PDB entry 7R0Z | electron microscopy, 3.50 A resolution | chains D and A

Chain D:
Molecule: Angiotensin-converting enzyme 2
Organism: Homo sapiens
Notes: EC 3.4.17.23, 3.4.17.-
Reference sequence: Q9BYF1 (ACE2_HUMAN); residues 19-613 here = UniProt positions 19-613
Amino-acid sequence (654 residues; numbered -1 to 652; the number before each row is that of its first residue; numbers below 1 keep their minus sign (Met-1 is residue -1)):
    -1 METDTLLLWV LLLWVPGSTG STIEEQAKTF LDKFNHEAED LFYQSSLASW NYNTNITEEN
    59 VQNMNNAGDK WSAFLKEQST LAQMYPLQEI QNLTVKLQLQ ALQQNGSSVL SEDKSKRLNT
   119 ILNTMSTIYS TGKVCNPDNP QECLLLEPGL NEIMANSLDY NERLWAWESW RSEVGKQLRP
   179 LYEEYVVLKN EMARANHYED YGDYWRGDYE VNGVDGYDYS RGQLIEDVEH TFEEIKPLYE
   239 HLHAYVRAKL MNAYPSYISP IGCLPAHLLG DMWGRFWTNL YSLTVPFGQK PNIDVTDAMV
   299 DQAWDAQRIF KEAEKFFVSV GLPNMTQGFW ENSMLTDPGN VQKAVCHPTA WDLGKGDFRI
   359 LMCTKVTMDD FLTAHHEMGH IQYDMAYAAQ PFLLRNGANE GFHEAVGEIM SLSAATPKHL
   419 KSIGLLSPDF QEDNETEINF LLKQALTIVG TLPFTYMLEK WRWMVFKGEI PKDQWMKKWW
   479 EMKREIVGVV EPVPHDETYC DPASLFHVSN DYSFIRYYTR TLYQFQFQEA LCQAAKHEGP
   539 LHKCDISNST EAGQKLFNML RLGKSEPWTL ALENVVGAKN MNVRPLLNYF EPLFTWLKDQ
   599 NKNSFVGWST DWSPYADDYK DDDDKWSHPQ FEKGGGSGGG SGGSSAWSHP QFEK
Not modelled in the structure: -1 to 18, 134-140, 614-652
Construct notes: initiating methionine (-1); expression tag (0-18, 614-652)
Disulfides: Cys133-Cys141, Cys344-Cys361, Cys530-Cys542
Covalently attached groups: N-acetylglucosamine (NAG) linked to Asn53, Asn90, Asn103, Asn322, Asn432, Asn546
Ion coordination: Zn2+: His374, His378, Glu402
Curated features (UniProtKB/Swiss-Prot):
  - region (Interaction with SARS-CoV spike glycoprotein): Asp30 to Tyr41, Met82 to Pro84, Lys353 to Arg357
  - active site: Glu375 (Proton acceptor), His505 (Proton donor)
  - binding site (chloride): Arg169, Trp477, Lys481
  - binding site (substrate): Arg273, His345, Pro346, Tyr515
  - binding site (Zn(2+)): His374, His378, Glu402
  - glycosylation (N-linked (GlcNAc...) asparagine): Asn53, Asn90, Asn103, Asn322, Asn432, Asn546
  - mutagenesis: Ser19 (S19P: Increases slightly the interaction with RBD domain of SARS-CoV-2 spike protein), Gln24 to Lys26 (Slightly inhibits interaction with SARS-CoV spike glycoprotein), Gln24 (Q24T: Increases slightly the interaction with RBD domain of SARS-CoV-2 spike protein), Ala25 (A25V: Increases slightly the interaction with RBD domain of SARS-CoV-2 spike protein), Thr27 (T27Y: Increases slightly the interaction with RBD domain of SARS-CoV-2 spike protein. In sACE2.v2.2; increases interaction with RBD domain of SARS-CoV-2 spike protein ...), Leu29 (L29F: Increases slightly the interaction with RBD domain of SARS-CoV-2 spike protein), Lys31 (K31D: Abolishes interaction with SARS-CoV spike glycoprotein; K31Y: Increases slightly the interaction with RBD domain of SARS-CoV-2 spike protein), Asn33 (N33D: Increases slightly the interaction with RBD domain of SARS-CoV-2 spike protein), His34 (H34A: Increases slightly the interaction with RBD domain of SARS-CoV-2 spike protein), Glu37 (E37A: No effect on interaction with SARS-CoV spike glycoprotein), Asp38 (D38A: No effect on interaction with SARS-CoV spike glycoprotein), Leu39 (L39R: Increases slightly the interaction with RBD domain of SARS-CoV-2 spike protein), 48 further mutagenesis entries in UniProt

Chain A:
Molecule: Spike glycoprotein
Organism: Severe acute respiratory syndrome coronavirus 2
Reference sequence: P0DTC2 (SPIKE_SARS2); aligned to UniProt positions 1-1205 over residues 4-1208 (the alignment contains insertions or deletions, so no single offset holds)
Amino-acid sequence (1284 residues; numbered -27 to 1256; the number before each row is that of its first residue; numbers below 1 keep their minus sign (Met-27 is residue -27)):
   -27 MGILPSPGMP ALLSLVSLLS VLLMGCVAET GMFVFLVLLP LVSSQCVNLT TRTQLPPAYT
    33 NSFTRGVYYP DKVFRSSVLH STQDLFLPFF SNVTWFHAIS GTNGTKRFDN PVLPFNDGVY
    93 FASTEKSNII RGWIFGTTLD SKTQSLLIVN NATNVVIKVC EFQFCNDPFL GVYHKNNKSW
   153 MESEFRVYSS ANNCTFEYVS QPFLMDLEGK QGNFKNLREF VFKNIDGYFK IYSKHTPINL
   213 VRDLPQGFSA LEPLVDLPIG INITRFQTLL ALHRSYLTPG DSSSGWTAGA AAYYVGYLQP
   273 RTFLLKYNEN GTITDAVDCA LDPLSETKCT LKSFTVEKGI YQTSNFRVQP TESIVRFPNI
   333 TNLCPFGEVF NATRFASVYA WNRKRISNCV ADYSVLYNSA SFSTFKCYGV SPTKLNDLCF
   393 TNVYADSFVI RGDEVRQIAP GQTGKIADYN YKLPDDFTGC VIAWNSNNLD SKVGGNYNYL
   453 YRLFRKSNLK PFERDISTEI YQAGSTPCNG VEGFNCYFPL QSYGFQPTYG VGYQPYRVVV
   513 LSFELLHAPA TVCGPKKSTN LVKNKCVNFN FNGLTGTGVL TESNKKFLPF QQFGRDIDDT
   573 TDAVRDPQTL EILDITPCSF GGVSVITPGT NTSNQVAVLY QDVNCTEVPV AIHADQLTPT
   633 WRVYSTGSNV FQTRAGCLIG AEHVNNSYEC DIPIGAGICA SYQTQTNSPS RASSVASQSI
   693 IAYTMSLGAE NSVAYSNNSI AIPINFTISV TTEILPVSMT KTSVDCTMYI CGDSTECSNL
   753 LLQYGSFCTQ LNRALTGIAV EQDKNTQEVF AQVKQIYKTP PIKDFGGFNF SQILPDPSKP
   813 SKRSFIEDLL FNKVTLADAG FIKQYGDCLG DIAARDLICA QKFNGLTVLP PLLTDEMIAQ
   873 YTSALLAGTI TSGWTFGAGA ALQIPFAMQM AYRFNGIGVT QNVLYENQKL IANQFNSAIG
   933 KIQDSLSSTA SALGKLQDVV NQNAQALNTL VKQLSSNFGA ISSVLNDILA RLDPPEAEVQ
   993 IDRLITGRLQ SLQTYVTQQL IRAAEIRASA NLAATKMSEC VLGQSKRVDF CGKGYHLMSF
  1053 PQSAPHGVVF LHVTYVPAQE KNFTTAPAIC HDGKAHFPRE GVFVSNGTHW FVTQRNFYEP
  1113 QIITTHNTFV SGNCDVVIGI VNNTVYDPLQ PELDSFKEEL DKYFKNHTSP DVDLGDISGI
  1173 NASVVNIQKE IDRLNEVAKN LNESLIDLQE LGKYEQSGRE NLYFQGGGGS GYIPEAPRDG
  1233 QAYVRKDGEW VLLSTFLGHH HHHH
Not modelled in the structure: -27 to 321, 556-573, 591-1256
Construct notes: initiating methionine (-27); expression tag (-26 to 3, 1209-1256); variant Tyr501 (Asn in P0DTC2), Asp570 (Ala in P0DTC2), Ser682 (Arg in P0DTC2), Ser685 (Arg in P0DTC2), Ile716 (Thr in P0DTC2), Ala982 (Ser in P0DTC2), His1118 (Asp in P0DTC2); engineered mutation Pro986 (Lys in P0DTC2), Pro987 (Val in P0DTC2)
Disulfides: Cys336-Cys361, Cys379-Cys432, Cys391-Cys525, Cys480-Cys488, Cys538-Cys590
Covalently attached groups: N-acetylglucosamine (NAG) linked to Asn331, Asn343
Curated features (UniProtKB/Swiss-Prot):
  - glycosylation (N-linked (GlcNAc...) asparagine): Asn20 (complex), Asn64 (hybrid), Asn334 (complex), Asn606 (hybrid)

Chain D / chain A interface:
Contacting residue pairs - 24 pairs, chain D then chain A:
  Ser19(D) - Ala475(A)
  Gln24(D) - Asn487(A)  hydrogen bond
  Thr27(D) - Phe456(A)
  Thr27(D) - Tyr489(A)
  Phe28(D) - Tyr489(A)
  Lys31(D) - Phe456(A)
  Lys31(D) - Tyr489(A)
  Lys31(D) - Gln493(A)
  His34(D) - Gln493(A)  hydrogen bond
  His34(D) - Ser494(A)
  Asp38(D) - Tyr449(A)
  Tyr41(D) - Gln498(A)
  Tyr41(D) - Thr500(A)  hydrogen bond
  Tyr41(D) - Tyr501(A)  hydrophobic
  Gln42(D) - Tyr449(A)  hydrogen bond
  Leu45(D) - Gln498(A)
  Met82(D) - Phe486(A)  hydrophobic
  Tyr83(D) - Phe486(A)
  Tyr83(D) - Asn487(A)  hydrogen bond
  Lys353(D) - Tyr501(A)
  Lys353(D) - Gly502(A)  hydrogen bond (backbone-backbone)
  Lys353(D) - Tyr505(A)
  Gly354(D) - Gly502(A)
  Asp355(D) - Thr500(A)
Interface residues without a listed pair, chain D (19 interface residues in all): Asp30, Glu37, Asn330, Arg357
Interface residues without a listed pair, chain A (17 interface residues in all): Tyr453, Leu455, Tyr473, Gly476
The authors on this interface:
  - specific contacts: Tyr41(D)-Tyr501(A) (hydrophobic contact), Lys353(D)-Tyr501(A)

Summary:
The interface between chain D and chain A involves 19 residues on one side and 17 on the other; the contacts
include 6 hydrogen bonds. Among the polar pairs are Gln24(D)-Asn487(A), His34(D)-Gln493(A) and
Tyr41(D)-Thr500(A). The paper describes a hydrophobic contact between Tyr41(D) and Tyr501(A); a contact
between Lys353(D) and Tyr501(A).
Chain D is Angiotensin-converting enzyme 2 (Homo sapiens) and chain A is Spike glycoprotein (Severe acute
respiratory syndrome coronavirus 2); the structure, Dissociated S1 domain of Alpha Variant SARS-CoV-2 Spike
bound to ACE2 (Non-Uniform Refinement), was determined by electron microscopy (same publication as 7R10, 7R11,
7R12 and 7R1A).
